8UD3 - chains B and A of the 8 polymer chains in the assembly; structure by electron microscopy, 2.67 A resolution.

[Chain B (and A)]
Name: Non-structural protein 15
Organism: Severe acute respiratory syndrome coronavirus 2
Notes: EC 4.6.1.-; chain A of this document is another copy of the same molecule, construct and numbering; everything in this record applies to it too
UniProtKB: P0DTD1 (R1AB_SARS2); residues 1-346 here correspond to UniProt positions 6453-6798 (UniProt number = residue number + 6452)
Sequence (359 residues; row label = number of the first residue in the row; numbers below 1 keep their minus sign (Met-12 is residue -12)):
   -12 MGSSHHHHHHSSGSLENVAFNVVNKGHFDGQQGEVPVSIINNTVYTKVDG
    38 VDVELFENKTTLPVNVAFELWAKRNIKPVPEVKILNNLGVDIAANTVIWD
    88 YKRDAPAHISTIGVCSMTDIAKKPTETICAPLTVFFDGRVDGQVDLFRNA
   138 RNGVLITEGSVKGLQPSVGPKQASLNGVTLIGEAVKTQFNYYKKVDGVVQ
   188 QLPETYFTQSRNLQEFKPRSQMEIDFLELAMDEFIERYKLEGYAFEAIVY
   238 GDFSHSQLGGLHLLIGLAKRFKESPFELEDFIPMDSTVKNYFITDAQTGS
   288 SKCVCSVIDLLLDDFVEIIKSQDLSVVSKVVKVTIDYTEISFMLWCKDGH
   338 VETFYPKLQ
Unresolved in the structure: -12 to 0
Construct notes: initiating methionine (-12); expression tag (-11 to 0); engineered mutation Ala234 (His6686 in P0DTD1)
Swiss-Prot annotation at these positions:
  - active site: His249 (Proton acceptor), Lys289 (For uridylate-specific endoribonuclease nsp15 activity)
  - binding site (uracil): Lys289 to Ser293, Thr340 to Lys344
  - site: Lys289 (Transition state stabilizer), Ser293 (Uracil recognition site), Gln346 (Cleavage)
Reported in the primary citation:
  - specificity-determining residues: Ser293
  - catalytic residues: His249 (citing earlier work)
  - binding site for the 35-nt RNA strand: Met330, Trp332
  - binding site for the 35-nt RNA strand: Glu145, Ser147
  - conformationally variable residues (loop rearrangement, order/disorder transition): Met330, Trp332, Lys334 to His337, Lys344 to Gln346

[Interface between chain B and chain A]
Pairs across the interface (50):
  Val9(B) with Phe268(A)
  Val10(B) with Phe268(A); Ile269(A)
  Asn11(B) with Val291(A)
  Lys12(B) with Cys290(A); Val291(A)
  Gly13(B) with Glu266(A); Phe268(A)
  His14(B) with Cys290(A)
  Asn28(B) with Asn29(A), hydrogen bond
  Tyr32(B) with Lys46(A), hydrogen bond (side chain-backbone); Thr47(A); Thr48(A)
  Val35(B) with Met271(A), hydrophobic
  Gly37(B) with Ile96(A)
  Val38(B) with Arg90(A); Ala94(A)
  Asp39(B) with Thr48(A), hydrogen bond; Arg90(A), hydrogen bond (backbone-side chain)
  Val40(B) with Arg90(A); Pro270(A); Met271(A), hydrophobic
  Glu41(B) with Pro270(A)
  Leu42(B) with Phe268(A)
  Arg61(B) with Glu266(A), salt bridge; Phe279(A)
  Ile63(B) with Phe279(A), hydrophobic; Cys290(A), hydrophobic
  Leu162(B) with Thr281(A); Gly286(A); Ser288(A)
  Asn163(B) with Phe279(A); Thr281(A), hydrogen bond; Ser288(A)
  Val165(B) with Glu264(A); Ala283(A), hydrophobic
  Leu167(B) with Asp282(A); Ala283(A); Gly286(A)
  Gly169(B) with Thr285(A)
  Glu170(B) with Gln284(A), hydrogen bond; Thr285(A), hydrogen bond (backbone-backbone)
  Ala171(B) with Ser241(A); His242(A); Ser243(A); Thr285(A), hydrogen bond (backbone-backbone); Ser287(A)
  Val172(B) with Ser243(A); Thr285(A); Gly286(A)
Interface residues without a listed pair, chain B (30 interface residues in all): Ser25, Ile27, Trp58, Gly164, Ile168
Interface residues without a listed pair, chain A (28 interface residues in all): Phe240

[Overview]
30 residues of chain B and 28 residues of chain A are in contact, with 8 hydrogen bonds and 1 salt bridge.
Among the polar pairs are Arg61(B)-Glu266(A), Asn28(B)-Asn29(A) and Tyr32(B)-Lys46(A). The paper reports the
catalytic residue His249(B); a binding site for the 35-nt RNA strand at Met330(B), Trp332(B) and Glu145(B)
among others.
Both chains are Non-structural protein 15 (Severe acute respiratory syndrome coronavirus 2). Entry 8UD3
(SARS-CoV-2 Nsp15 bound to poly(A/U) RNA, consensus form) was determined by electron microscopy (same
publication as 8UD2, 8UD4 and 8UD5).
